Entry 6QSC (X-ray diffraction, 1.57 A resolution); this record covers chains A and B.

== Chain A (and B) ==
Name: Xaa-Pro dipeptidase
Organism: Homo sapiens
Notes: EC 3.4.13.9; chain B of this document is another copy of the same molecule, construct and numbering; everything in this record applies to it too
Reference sequence: P12955 (PEPD_HUMAN); residues 1-493 here = UniProt positions 1-493
Sequence (493 residues; row label = number of the first residue in the row):
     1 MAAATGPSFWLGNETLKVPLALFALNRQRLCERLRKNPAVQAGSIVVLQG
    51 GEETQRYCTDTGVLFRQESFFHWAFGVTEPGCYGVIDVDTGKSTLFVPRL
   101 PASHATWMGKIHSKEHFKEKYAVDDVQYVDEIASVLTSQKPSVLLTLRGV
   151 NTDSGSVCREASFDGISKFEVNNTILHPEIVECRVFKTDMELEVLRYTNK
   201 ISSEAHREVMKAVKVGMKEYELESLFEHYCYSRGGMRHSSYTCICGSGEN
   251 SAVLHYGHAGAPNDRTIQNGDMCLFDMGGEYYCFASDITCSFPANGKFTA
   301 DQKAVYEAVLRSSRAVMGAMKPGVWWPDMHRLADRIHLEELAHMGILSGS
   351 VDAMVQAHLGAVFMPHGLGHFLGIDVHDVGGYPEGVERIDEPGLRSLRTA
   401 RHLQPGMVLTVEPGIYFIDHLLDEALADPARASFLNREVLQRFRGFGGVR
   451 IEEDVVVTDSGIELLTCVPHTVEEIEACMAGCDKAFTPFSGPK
Not modelled in the structure: 1-5, 483-493 (chain B: 1-5, 489-493)
Disulfides: Cys482 forms a disulfide with the same residue of a neighbouring copy of this chain
Differences from the reference sequence: engineered mutation His470 (Arg in P12955)
Metal / ion sites: manganese ion, 1 hydroxyl coordinated Mn: Asp276, Asp287 (together with glycine); Mn2+: Asp287, His370, Glu412, Glu452 (together with glycine, manganese ion, 1 hydroxyl coordinated)
Small-molecule neighbours:
  - glycine / proline: Tyr241, Ile244, Leu254, His255, Asp276, Asp287, His366, His370, His377, Arg398, Glu412, Arg450
  - manganese ion, 1 hydroxyl coordinated (MH2): Tyr241, Asp276, Asp287, Thr289, Glu412, Arg450, Glu452
UniProt features mapped onto this chain:
  - binding site (a dipeptide): His255, Asp287, His377, Arg398
  - binding site (Mn(2+)): Asp276, Asp287, His370, Glu412, Glu452
  - modified residue: Ala2 (N-acetylalanine), Ser167 (Phosphoserine)
  - natural variant: Arg184 (R184Q: In PD), Asp276 (D276N: In PD), Gly278 (G278D: In PD), Gly448 (G448R: In PD), Glu452 (deletion: In PD)
What the authors report for this chain:
  - Mn2+ coordination: Glu452
  - disease-associated variants - L192P: decreased stability

== Interface between chain A and chain B ==
Cross-chain cystine bridges: Cys58(A)-Cys158(B)
Contacting residue pairs (119; chain A residue first):
  Leu11(A) with Lys218(B); Tyr220(B), hydrogen bond (backbone-side chain); Asp264(B)
  Gly12(A) with Lys218(B)
  Asn13(A) with Lys218(B); Glu221(B), hydrogen bond
  Thr15(A) with Tyr220(B)
  Gly51(A) with Tyr57(B)
  Arg56(A) with Arg66(B); Ser239(B), hydrogen bond (side chain-backbone); Glu280(B), salt bridge
  Tyr57(A) with Gly51(B); Phe65(B); Arg66(B), hydrogen bond (side chain-backbone); Gln67(B); Glu68(B)
  Cys58(A) with Asn151(B); Ser154(B), hydrogen bond (backbone-side chain); Ser156(B); Val157(B); Cys158(B), disulfide
  Thr59(A) with Asn151(B); Ser154(B); Asp375(B)
  Asp60(A) with Asp153(B); Ser154(B); His377(B), salt bridge; Arg398(B), salt bridge
  Thr61(A) with Ser240(B)
  Phe65(A) with Tyr57(B); Ala259(B)
  Arg66(A) with Arg56(B); Tyr57(B), hydrogen bond (backbone-side chain)
  Gln67(A) with Tyr57(B)
  Glu68(A) with Tyr57(B)
  Thr78(A) with Ala259(B)
  Ala102(A) with His420(B)
  Ala105(A) with His420(B)
  Thr106(A) with Ala252(B); Val253(B); Leu254(B), hydrogen bond (backbone-backbone); Pro365(B); His420(B), hydrogen bond
  Trp107(A) with Val253(B); Leu254(B); His255(B), hydrogen bond (backbone-backbone); Tyr256(B); His366(B); Ser396(B)
  Met108(A) with Val253(B); His258(B), hydrogen bond (backbone-side chain); Ala261(B)
  Gly109(A) with Val253(B)
  Asn151(A) with Cys58(B); Thr59(B)
  Asp153(A) with Asp60(B)
  Ser154(A) with Cys58(B), hydrogen bond (side chain-backbone); Thr59(B); Asp60(B)
  Ser156(A) with Cys58(B)
  Cys158(A) with Cys58(B), hydrogen bond
  Lys218(A) with Leu11(B); Gly12(B); Asn13(B)
  Tyr220(A) with Leu11(B), hydrogen bond (side chain-backbone); Thr15(B); Tyr231(B)
  Glu221(A) with Asn13(B), hydrogen bond; Ser232(B)
  Glu223(A) with Tyr231(B), hydrogen bond; Arg237(B), salt bridge
  Ser224(A) with His228(B), hydrogen bond; Tyr231(B); Ser232(B)
  Leu225(A) with His228(B)
  His228(A) with Ser224(B), hydrogen bond; Leu225(B); His228(B)
  Tyr231(A) with Tyr220(B); Glu223(B), hydrogen bond; Ser224(B)
  Ser232(A) with Glu221(B); Ser224(B)
  Arg237(A) with Glu223(B), salt bridge; Thr242(B); Gly257(B), hydrogen bond (side chain-backbone); Pro262(B); Asn263(B)
  Ser239(A) with Arg56(B), hydrogen bond (backbone-side chain)
  Ser240(A) with Thr61(B)
  Thr242(A) with Arg237(B)
  Ala252(A) with Thr106(B)
  Val253(A) with Thr106(B); Trp107(B); Met108(B); Gly109(B)
  Leu254(A) with Thr106(B), hydrogen bond (backbone-backbone); Trp107(B)
  His255(A) with Trp107(B), hydrogen bond (backbone-backbone)
  Tyr256(A) with Trp107(B)
  Gly257(A) with Arg237(B), hydrogen bond (backbone-side chain)
  His258(A) with Met108(B), hydrogen bond (side chain-backbone)
  Ala259(A) with Phe65(B); Thr78(B)
  Ala261(A) with Met108(B)
  Pro262(A) with Arg237(B)
  Asn263(A) with Arg237(B)
  Asp264(A) with Leu11(B)
  Glu280(A) with Arg56(B), salt bridge
  Pro365(A) with Thr106(B); Trp107(B)
  His366(A) with Trp107(B)
  Asp375(A) with Thr59(B)
  His377(A) with Asp60(B), salt bridge
  Ser396(A) with Trp107(B)
  Arg398(A) with Asp60(B), salt bridge
  His420(A) with Ala102(B); Ala105(B); Thr106(B), hydrogen bond
Interface residues without a listed pair, chain A (73 interface residues in all): Gly62, Leu64, Val157, Gly216, Glu227, Gly235, His238, Tyr241, Cys243, Gly260, Val376, Ile418, Leu421
Interface residues without a listed pair, chain B (73 interface residues in all): Gly62, Leu64, Ser69, Glu79, Gly216, Glu227, Gly235, His238, Cys243, Val376, Ile418, Leu421

== Summary ==
The chain A/chain B interface involves 73 residues from each chain; the contacts include 1 disulfide bond, 25
hydrogen bonds and 8 salt bridges. Polar contacts include Arg56(A)-Glu280(B), Asp60(A)-His377(B) and
Asp60(A)-Arg398(B). Chain A binds manganese ion, 1 hydroxyl coordinated and glycine / proline. The paper
reports that L192P of chain A reduces stability; Mn2+ coordination by Glu452(A).
Chain A and chain B are both Xaa-Pro dipeptidase (Homo sapiens); the structure, Crystal Structure of Arg470His
mutant of Human Prolidase with Mn ions and GlyPro ligand, was determined by X-ray diffraction together with
6QSB from the same study.
